Entry 8QPK (electron microscopy, 4.20 A resolution (low resolution: residue-level contacts below are approximate; hydrogen-bond / salt-bridge calls are withheld)); this record covers chains A and N of the 16 polymer chains in the assembly.

[Chain A]
Name: Pre-mRNA-processing-splicing factor 8
From: Homo sapiens
Reference sequence: Q6P2Q9 (PRP8_HUMAN); residue numbers follow UniProt; this construct covers 1-2335
Amino-acid sequence (2335 residues; row label = number of the first residue in the row):
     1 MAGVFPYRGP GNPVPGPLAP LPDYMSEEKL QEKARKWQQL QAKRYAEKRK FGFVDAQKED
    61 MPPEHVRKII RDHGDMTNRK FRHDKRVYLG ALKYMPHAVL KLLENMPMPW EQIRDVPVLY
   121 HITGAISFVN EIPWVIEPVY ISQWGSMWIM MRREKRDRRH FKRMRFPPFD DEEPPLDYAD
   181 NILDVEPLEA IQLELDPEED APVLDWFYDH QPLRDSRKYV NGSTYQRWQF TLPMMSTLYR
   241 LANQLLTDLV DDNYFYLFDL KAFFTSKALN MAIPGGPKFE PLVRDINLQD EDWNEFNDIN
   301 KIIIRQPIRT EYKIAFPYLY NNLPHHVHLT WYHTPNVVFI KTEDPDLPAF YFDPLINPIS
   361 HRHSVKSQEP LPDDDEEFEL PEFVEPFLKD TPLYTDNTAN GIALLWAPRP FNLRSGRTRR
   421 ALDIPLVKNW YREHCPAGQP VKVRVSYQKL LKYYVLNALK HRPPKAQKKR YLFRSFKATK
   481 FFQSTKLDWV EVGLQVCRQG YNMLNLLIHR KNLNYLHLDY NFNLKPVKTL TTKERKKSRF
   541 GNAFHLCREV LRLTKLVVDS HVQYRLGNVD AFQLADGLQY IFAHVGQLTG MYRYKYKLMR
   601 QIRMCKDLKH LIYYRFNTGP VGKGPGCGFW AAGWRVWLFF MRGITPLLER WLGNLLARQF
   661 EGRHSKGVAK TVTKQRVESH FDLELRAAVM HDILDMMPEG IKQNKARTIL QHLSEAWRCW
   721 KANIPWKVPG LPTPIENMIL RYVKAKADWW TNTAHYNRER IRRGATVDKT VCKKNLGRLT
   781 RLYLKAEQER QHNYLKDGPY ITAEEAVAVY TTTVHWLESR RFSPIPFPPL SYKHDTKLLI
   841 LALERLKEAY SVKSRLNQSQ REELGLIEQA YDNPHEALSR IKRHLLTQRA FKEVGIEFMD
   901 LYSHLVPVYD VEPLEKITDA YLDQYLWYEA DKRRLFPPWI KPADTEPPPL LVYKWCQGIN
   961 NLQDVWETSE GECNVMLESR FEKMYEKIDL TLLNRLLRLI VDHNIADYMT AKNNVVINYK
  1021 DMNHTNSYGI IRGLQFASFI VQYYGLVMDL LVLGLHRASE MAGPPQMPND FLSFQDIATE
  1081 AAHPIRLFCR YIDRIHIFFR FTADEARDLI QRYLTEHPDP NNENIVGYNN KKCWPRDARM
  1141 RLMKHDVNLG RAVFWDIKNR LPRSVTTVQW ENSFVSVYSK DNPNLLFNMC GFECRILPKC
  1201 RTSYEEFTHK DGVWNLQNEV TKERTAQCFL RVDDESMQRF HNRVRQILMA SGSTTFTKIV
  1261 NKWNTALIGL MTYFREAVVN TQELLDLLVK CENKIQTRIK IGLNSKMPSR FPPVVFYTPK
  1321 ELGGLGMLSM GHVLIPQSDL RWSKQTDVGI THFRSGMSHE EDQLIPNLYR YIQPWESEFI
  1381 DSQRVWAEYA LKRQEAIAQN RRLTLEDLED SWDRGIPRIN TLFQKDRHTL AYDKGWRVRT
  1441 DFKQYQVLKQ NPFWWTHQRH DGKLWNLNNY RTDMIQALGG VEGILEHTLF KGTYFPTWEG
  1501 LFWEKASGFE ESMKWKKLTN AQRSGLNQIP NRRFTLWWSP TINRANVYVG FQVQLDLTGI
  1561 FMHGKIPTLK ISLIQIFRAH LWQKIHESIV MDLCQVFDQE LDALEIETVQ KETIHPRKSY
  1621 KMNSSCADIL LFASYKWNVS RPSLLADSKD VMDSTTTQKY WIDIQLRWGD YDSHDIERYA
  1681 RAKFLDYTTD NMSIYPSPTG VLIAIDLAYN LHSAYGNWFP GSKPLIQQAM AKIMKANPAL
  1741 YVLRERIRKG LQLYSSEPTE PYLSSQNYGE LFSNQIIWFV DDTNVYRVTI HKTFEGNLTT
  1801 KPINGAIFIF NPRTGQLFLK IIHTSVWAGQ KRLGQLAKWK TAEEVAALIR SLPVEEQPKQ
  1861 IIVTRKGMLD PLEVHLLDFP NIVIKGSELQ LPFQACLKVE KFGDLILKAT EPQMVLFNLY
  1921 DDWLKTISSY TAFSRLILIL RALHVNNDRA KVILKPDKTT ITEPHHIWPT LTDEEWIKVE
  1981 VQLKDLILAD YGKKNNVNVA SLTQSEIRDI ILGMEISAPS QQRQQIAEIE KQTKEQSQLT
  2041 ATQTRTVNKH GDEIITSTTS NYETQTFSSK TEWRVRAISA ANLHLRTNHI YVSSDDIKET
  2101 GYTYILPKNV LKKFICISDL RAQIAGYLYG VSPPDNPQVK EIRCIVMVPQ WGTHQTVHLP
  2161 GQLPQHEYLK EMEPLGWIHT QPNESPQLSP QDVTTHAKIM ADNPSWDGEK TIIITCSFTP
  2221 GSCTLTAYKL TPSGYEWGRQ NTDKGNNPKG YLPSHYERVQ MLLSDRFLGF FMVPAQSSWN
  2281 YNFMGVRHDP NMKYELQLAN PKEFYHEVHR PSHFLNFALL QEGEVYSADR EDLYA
Disordered / not traced: 1-55, 661-674, 2017-2335
Swiss-Prot annotation at these positions:
  - region: M1513 to L1526 (Important for branch point selection), P2301 to A2335 (Required for interaction with EFTUD2 and SNRNP200)
  - modified residue: A2 (N-acetylalanine), S859 (Phosphoserine), S1358 (Phosphoserine), K1425 (N6,N6-dimethyllysine), K1463 (N6-acetyllysine)
  - natural variant: P2301 (P2301T: In RP13), F2304 (F2304L: In RP13), H2309 (H2309P: In RP13; H2309R: In RP13), R2310 (R2310G: In RP13; R2310K: In RP13), F2314 (F2314L: In RP13), Y2334 (Y2334N: In RP13)
  - mutagenesis: V1788 (V1788D: Strongly reduced interaction with RNA), T1789 (T1789P: Strongly reduced interaction with RNA)
Small-molecule neighbours: inositol hexakisphosphate (IHP): R163, Y580, K609, Y613, K623

[Chain N]
Name: Pre-mRNA-processing factor 6
From: Homo sapiens
Reference sequence: O94906 (PRP6_HUMAN); residues 1-941 here = UniProt positions 1-941
Amino-acid sequence (941 residues; numbered 1 to 941; the number before each row is that of its first residue):
     1 MNKKKKPFLG MPAPLGYVPG LGRGATGFTT RSDIGPARDA NDPVDDRHAP PGKRTVGDQM
    61 KKNQAADDDD EDLNDTNYDE FNGYAGSLFS SGPYEKDDEE ADAIYAALDK RMDERRKERR
   121 EQREKEEIEK YRMERPKIQQ QFSDLKRKLA EVTEEEWLSI PEVGDARNKR QRNPRYEKLT
   181 PVPDSFFAKH LQTGENHTSV DPRQTQFGGL NTPYPGGLNT PYPGGMTPGL MTPGTGELDM
   241 RKIGQARNTL MDMRLSQVSD SVSGQTVVDP KGYLTDLNSM IPTHGGDIND IKKARLLLKS
   301 VRETNPHHPP AWIASARLEE VTGKLQVARN LIMKGTEMCP KSEDVWLEAA RLQPGDTAKA
   361 VVAQAVRHLP QSVRIYIRAA ELETDIRAKK RVLRKALEHV PNSVRLWKAA VELEEPEDAR
   421 IMLSRAVECC PTSVELWLAL ARLETYENAR KVLNKARENI PTDRHIWITA AKLEEANGNT
   481 QMVEKIIDRA ITSLRANGVE INREQWIQDA EECDRAGSVA TCQAVMRAVI GIGIEEEDRK
   541 HTWMEDADSC VAHNALECAR AIYAYALQVF PSKKSVWLRA AYFEKNHGTR ESLEALLQRA
   601 VAHCPKAEVL WLMGAKSKWL AGDVPAARSI LALAFQANPN SEEIWLAAVK LESENDEYER
   661 ARRLLAKARS SAPTARVFMK SVKLEWVQDN IRAAQDLCEE ALRHYEDFPK LWMMKGQIEE
   721 QKEMMEKARE AYNQGLKKCP HSTPLWLLLS RLEEKIGQLT RARAILEKSR LKNPKNPGLW
   781 LESVRLEYRA GLKNIANTLM AKALQECPNS GILWSEAIFL EARPQRRTKS VDALKKCEHD
   841 PHVLLAVAKL FWSQRKITKA REWFHRTVKI DSDLGDAWAF FYKFELQHGT EEQQEEVRKR
   901 CESAEPRHGE LWCAVSKDIA NWQKKIGDIL RLVAGRIKNT F
Disordered / not traced: 1-7, 38-95, 165-235, 270-941
Swiss-Prot annotation at these positions:
  - modified residue: S143 (Phosphoserine), T180 (Phosphothreonine), T266 (Phosphothreonine), T275 (Phosphothreonine), S279 (Phosphoserine)
  - natural variant: N477 (N477S: Found in a family with neuronal ceroid lipofuscinosis carrying a causative mutation in DNAJC5; uncertain significance), R729 (R729W: In RP60)

[Interface between chain A and chain N]
Pairs across the interface - 56 pairs, chain A then chain N:
  K85(A) with D98(N)
  R86(A) with D98(N)
  V87(A) with A101(N); Y105(N)
  G90(A) with Y105(N)
  A91(A) with Y105(N)
  Y94(A) with Y105(N)
  H121(A) with Y105(N)
  P464(A) with R116(N)
  K465(A) with R116(N)
  Q467(A) with R115(N)
  K468(A) with E114(N); R115(N); E118(N)
  R470(A) with R111(N); R115(N)
  L472(A) with M112(N)
  R510(A) with G35(N); P36(N)
  L513(A) with S32(N)
  K536(A) with T30(N); R31(N)
  K537(A) with R31(N); S32(N)
  R539(A) with R31(N); S32(N)
  F540(A) with D33(N)
  R658(A) with P36(N)
  F660(A) with I34(N); G35(N); P36(N)
  A688(A) with F142(N)
  D692(A) with F142(N)
  M696(A) with L149(N)
  P698(A) with E154(N); W157(N)
  H712(A) with P161(N); V163(N)
  V728(A) with P161(N)
  G730(A) with S159(N); P161(N)
  L731(A) with P161(N)
  P732(A) with E156(N); W157(N)
  M738(A) with L145(N)
  R741(A) with L145(N)
  L795(A) with R241(N)
  K796(A) with M240(N)
  G798(A) with G244(N)
  P799(A) with G244(N); R247(N)
  R995(A) with L255(N); S256(N); S259(N)
  H1003(A) with T266(N); V267(N)
Also at the interface, not in a pair above, chain A (51 interface residues in all): A466, S475, W651, V689, T708, P734, N737, T811, P824, F827, R998, D1002, N1004
Also at the interface, not in a pair above, chain N (46 interface residues in all): T29, A37, D109, I138, V152, E162, I243, N248, D252, V258, G264, V268

[Summary]
51 residues of chain A and 46 residues of chain N are in contact. Bound to chain A: inositol hexakisphosphate.
Curated annotation (UniProt) lists 2 mutagenesis sites on chain A.
Here chain A is Pre-mRNA-processing-splicing factor 8 and chain N is Pre-mRNA-processing factor 6, both from
Homo sapiens. Entry 8QPK (Cryo-EM Structure of Pre-B+5'ss Complex (core part)) was determined by electron
microscopy (same publication as 8QOZ, 8QP8, 8QP9, 8QPA, 8QPB and 8QPE).
